PDB entry 1QMO | X-ray diffraction, 3.50 A resolution | chains A and E of the 8 polymer chains in the assembly

== Chain A ==
Molecule: Mannose binding lectin, fril
Source organism: Dolichos lab lab
Notes: fragment: alpha chain residues 1 to 113
Amino-acid sequence (113 residues; numbered 1 to 113; the number before each row is that of its first residue):
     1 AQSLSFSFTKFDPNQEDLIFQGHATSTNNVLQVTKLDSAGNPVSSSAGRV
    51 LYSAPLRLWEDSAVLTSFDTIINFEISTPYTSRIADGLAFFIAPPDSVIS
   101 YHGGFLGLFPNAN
Residues lining bound ligands: alpha-D-mannopyranose (MAN): Ala85, Asp86, Gly103, Gly104
What the authors report for this chain:
  - higher-order assembly contacts with a neighbouring Mannose binding lectin, fril: Val64
  - binding site for alpha-D-mannopyranose: Ala85, Asp86, Gly103, Gly104

== Chain E ==
Molecule: Mannose binding lectin, fril
Source organism: Dolichos lab lab
Notes: fragment: beta chain residues 132 to 264
Amino-acid sequence (133 residues; each row starts with the number of its first residue):
   132 SNVVAVEFDTYLNPDYGDPNYIHIGIDVNSIRSKVTAKWDWQNGKIATAH
   182 ISYNSVSKRLSVTSYYAGSKPATLSYDIELHTVLPEWVRVGLSASTGQDK
   232 ERNTVHSWSFTSSLWTNVAKKENENKYITRGVL
Disordered / not traced: 249-264
Metal / ion sites: Ca2+: Asp140, Tyr142, Asn144, Asp149; Mn2+ near Asp149 (its only coordinating residue here)
Residues lining bound ligands: alpha-D-mannopyranose (MAN): Tyr142, Asn144, Tyr147, Gly228, Gln229, Asp230
What the authors report for this chain:
  - self-association interface (contacts with another copy of this molecule): His181 to Ser200, Trp246, Asn248
  - binding site for alpha-D-mannopyranose: Tyr142, Gly228, Asp230
  - specificity-determining residues: Pro145 (proposed by the authors, not directly observed)

== Interface between chain A and chain E ==
Pairs across the interface (225):
  Ala1(A) with Leu245(E); Thr247(E)
  Gln2(A) with Ser244(E); Leu245(E), hydrogen bond (backbone-backbone)
  Ser3(A) with Ser243(E)
  Leu4(A) with Thr242(E); Ser243(E), hydrogen bond (backbone-backbone)
  Ser5(A) with Phe241(E); Thr242(E)
  Phe6(A) with Trp239(E), hydrophobic; Ser240(E); Phe241(E), hydrogen bond (backbone-backbone)
  Ser7(A) with Trp239(E)
  Phe8(A) with Ser238(E); Trp239(E), hydrogen bond (backbone-backbone)
  Thr9(A) with Ser238(E)
  Phe11(A) with Val236(E); His237(E)
  Ile19(A) with Arg220(E)
  Val30(A) with Val236(E); His237(E)
  Leu31(A) with Asn234(E); Thr235(E); Val236(E), hydrogen bond (backbone-backbone)
  Gln32(A) with Asn234(E); Thr235(E)
  Val33(A) with Ala225(E), hydrophobic; Asn234(E), hydrogen bond (backbone-backbone)
  Thr34(A) with Ala225(E); Asn234(E), hydrogen bond
  Gly40(A) with Arg233(E), hydrogen bond (backbone-side chain)
  Pro42(A) with Lys231(E); Glu232(E); Arg233(E)
  Val43(A) with Thr227(E), hydrogen bond (backbone-side chain); Lys231(E)
  Ser44(A) with Thr227(E); Gly228(E); Gln229(E)
  Ser45(A) with Thr227(E), hydrogen bond (backbone-side chain); Gly228(E), hydrogen bond (backbone-backbone)
  Ser46(A) with Ser226(E); Thr227(E), hydrogen bond (backbone-backbone)
  Ala47(A) with Ala225(E)
  Gly48(A) with Ser224(E), hydrogen bond (backbone-side chain); Ala225(E), hydrogen bond (backbone-backbone)
  Arg49(A) with Leu223(E); Ser224(E)
  Val50(A) with Gly222(E); Leu223(E), hydrogen bond (backbone-backbone)
  Leu51(A) with Arg220(E); Val221(E); Gly222(E)
  Tyr52(A) with Arg220(E); Val221(E), hydrogen bond (backbone-backbone)
  Ser53(A) with Arg220(E), hydrogen bond (backbone-side chain)
  Pro55(A) with Trp218(E), hydrophobic; Val219(E); Arg220(E)
  Leu56(A) with Glu217(E); Trp218(E); Val219(E), hydrogen bond (backbone-backbone); Val221(E), hydrophobic; Phe241(E), hydrophobic; Ser243(E)
  Arg57(A) with Glu217(E), salt bridge; Trp218(E); Leu245(E)
  Leu58(A) with Glu217(E), hydrogen bond (backbone-backbone); Val219(E), hydrophobic; Leu245(E)
  Trp59(A) with Ser186(E); His212(E); Glu217(E); Leu245(E)
  Glu60(A) with Glu217(E); Thr247(E)
  Asp61(A) with Glu217(E)
  Ser62(A) with Thr247(E); Asn248(E), hydrogen bond (backbone-backbone)
  Ala63(A) with Trp246(E); Thr247(E)
  Val64(A) with Trp246(E), hydrogen bond (backbone-backbone)
  Leu65(A) with Ser186(E); Val187(E), hydrophobic; Leu245(E); Trp246(E), hydrogen bond (backbone-backbone)
  Thr66(A) with Tyr184(E); Asn185(E); Ser186(E), hydrogen bond (backbone-backbone); Ser244(E)
  Ser67(A) with Tyr184(E); Ser243(E); Ser244(E), hydrogen bond (backbone-backbone)
  Phe68(A) with Ile182(E); Ser183(E); Tyr184(E), hydrogen bond (backbone-backbone); Leu211(E), hydrophobic; Thr242(E)
  Asp69(A) with Ile182(E); Ser183(E), hydrogen bond; Phe241(E); Thr242(E), hydrogen bond (backbone-backbone)
  Thr70(A) with Ala180(E); His181(E); Ile182(E), hydrogen bond (backbone-backbone); Trp239(E), hydrogen bond; Ser240(E), hydrogen bond (side chain-backbone); Phe241(E)
  Ile71(A) with Ala180(E); His181(E); Trp239(E); Ser240(E), hydrogen bond (backbone-backbone)
  Ile72(A) with Ala178(E); Thr179(E); Ala180(E), hydrogen bond (backbone-backbone); Leu223(E), hydrophobic; Ser238(E); Trp239(E)
  Asn73(A) with Ala178(E); Thr179(E), hydrogen bond; Val236(E); His237(E), hydrogen bond (backbone-backbone); Ser238(E), hydrogen bond (backbone-backbone)
  Phe74(A) with Phe139(E), hydrophobic; Ile177(E); Ala178(E), hydrogen bond (backbone-backbone); Thr235(E)
  Glu75(A) with Gly175(E); Lys176(E); Ile177(E); Arg233(E); Thr235(E), hydrogen bond (backbone-backbone)
  Ile76(A) with Trp170(E), hydrophobic; Trp172(E), hydrogen bond (backbone-side chain); Gln173(E); Asn174(E); Gly175(E); Glu232(E); Arg233(E)
  Ser77(A) with Asn174(E); Gly175(E); Glu232(E); Arg233(E), hydrogen bond (backbone-backbone)
  Thr78(A) with Asn174(E), hydrogen bond (backbone-side chain)
  Pro79(A) with Arg233(E)
  Ser82(A) with Asp230(E), hydrogen bond
  Arg83(A) with Asp230(E); Lys231(E)
  Ile84(A) with Thr141(E); Tyr142(E); Lys231(E); Glu232(E)
  Ala85(A) with Thr141(E); Tyr142(E), hydrophobic; Ser226(E); Thr227(E); Asp230(E); Lys231(E), hydrogen bond (backbone-backbone); Glu232(E), hydrogen bond (backbone-backbone)
  Asp86(A) with Asp140(E); Thr141(E), hydrogen bond (backbone-side chain); Tyr142(E), hydrogen bond (backbone-backbone); Ser226(E), hydrogen bond (backbone-backbone); Thr227(E); Gly228(E); Glu232(E), hydrogen bond (backbone-side chain)
  Gly87(A) with Phe139(E); Thr141(E); Ala225(E); Ser226(E), hydrogen bond (backbone-backbone); Asn234(E)
  Leu88(A) with Glu138(E); Phe139(E), hydrogen bond (backbone-backbone); Ser224(E); Ala225(E), hydrophobic
  Ala89(A) with Val137(E); Leu223(E); Ser224(E), hydrogen bond (backbone-backbone)
  Phe90(A) with Ala136(E); Val137(E), hydrogen bond (backbone-backbone); Ile182(E), hydrophobic; Gly222(E)
  Phe91(A) with Val135(E); Ala136(E), hydrophobic; Val221(E); Gly222(E), hydrogen bond (backbone-backbone); Leu223(E); Ser224(E)
  Ile92(A) with Val134(E); Val135(E), hydrogen bond (backbone-backbone); Leu215(E); Val219(E), hydrophobic; Arg220(E)
  Ala93(A) with Asn133(E); Val219(E); Arg220(E), hydrogen bond (backbone-backbone)
  Pro94(A) with Asn133(E)
  Pro95(A) with Trp218(E); Val219(E); Arg220(E)
  His102(A) with Ser226(E); Thr227(E)
  Gly103(A) with Ser226(E), hydrogen bond (backbone-side chain); Thr227(E), hydrogen bond (backbone-backbone)
  Gly104(A) with Asn144(E); Ile162(E)
  Phe105(A) with Tyr147(E)
  Leu106(A) with Glu138(E); Ser224(E), hydrogen bond (backbone-side chain); Ser226(E), hydrogen bond (backbone-side chain)
  Gly107(A) with Ser226(E)
  Leu108(A) with Ser132(E), hydrogen bond (backbone-side chain); Ala136(E), hydrophobic; Ser224(E)
  Phe109(A) with Val134(E), hydrophobic; Asn160(E); Ser161(E); Ile162(E)
  Pro110(A) with Ser132(E)
  Asn111(A) with Ile162(E)
  Ala112(A) with Tyr147(E), hydrophobic; Ile162(E), hydrophobic; Arg163(E), hydrogen bond (backbone-side chain)
  Asn113(A) with Ser161(E), hydrogen bond (backbone-side chain)
Interface residues without a listed pair, chain A (84 interface residues in all): Leu18, Leu36, Asn41, Ala54
Interface residues without a listed pair, chain E (71 interface residues in all): Asp158, Pro216

== Summary ==
84 residues of chain A and 71 residues of chain E are in contact, with 61 hydrogen bonds and 1 salt bridge.
Polar pairs include Arg57(A)-Glu217(E), Thr34(A)-Asn234(E) and Gly40(A)-Arg233(E). Alpha-D-mannopyranose is
bound between chain A and chain E. From the paper: a binding site for alpha-D-mannopyranose at Ala85(A),
Asp86(A) and Tyr142(E) among others; the specificity determinant Pro145(E).
Here chain A is Mannose binding lectin, fril and chain E is Mannose binding lectin, fril, both from Dolichos
lab lab. Entry 1QMO (Structure of FRIL, a legume lectin that delays hematopoietic progenitor maturation) was
determined by X-ray diffraction.
